1WJX - chain A; structure by X-ray diffraction, 1.70 A resolution.

# Chain A
Molecule: SsrA-binding protein
From: Thermus thermophilus
Reference sequence: Q8RR57 (SSRP_THET8); residues 1-122 here correspond to UniProt positions 2-123 (UniProt number = residue number + 1)
Amino-acid sequence (122 residues; row label = number of the first residue in the row):
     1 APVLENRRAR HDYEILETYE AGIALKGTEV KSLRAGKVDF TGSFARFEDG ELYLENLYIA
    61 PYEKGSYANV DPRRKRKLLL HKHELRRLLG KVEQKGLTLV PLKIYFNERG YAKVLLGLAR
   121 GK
Not modelled in the structure: 1-2, 62-69
Ion coordination: K+: His11, Asp12, His81, His83

# Overview
His11, Asp12, His81 and His83 coordinate K+.
Chain A is SsrA-binding protein (Thermus thermophilus); the structure, Crystal sturucture of TT0801 from
Thermus thermophilus, was determined by X-ray diffraction, deposited together with 2CZJ.
